PDB entry 1A3T | X-ray diffraction, 2.10 A resolution | chain A

== Chain A ==
Molecule: Staphylococcal nuclease
From: Staphylococcus aureus
Notes: EC 3.1.31.1
UniProt: P00644 (NUC_STAAU); residues 1-149 here correspond to UniProt positions 83-231 (UniProt number = residue number + 82)
Chain sequence (149 residues; each row starts with the number of its first residue):
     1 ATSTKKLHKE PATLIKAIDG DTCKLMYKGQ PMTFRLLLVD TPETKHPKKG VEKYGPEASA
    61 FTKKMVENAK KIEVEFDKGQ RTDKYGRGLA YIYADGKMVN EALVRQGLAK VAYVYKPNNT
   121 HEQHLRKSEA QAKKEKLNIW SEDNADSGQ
Disordered / not traced: 1-6, 142-149
Modified positions: Cys-23 (s,s-(2-fluoroethyl)thiocysteine; EFC)
Sequence notes: engineered mutation Cys-23 (Val105 in P00644)
Metal / ion sites: Ca2+: Asp-21, Asp-40, Thr-41 (together with thymidine-3',5'-diphosphate)
Small-molecule neighbours: thymidine-3',5'-diphosphate (THP): Asp-21, Thr-22, Arg-35, Leu-36, Leu-37, Asp-40, Asp-83, Lys-84, Tyr-85, Arg-87, Leu-89, Tyr-113, Tyr-115
UniProt features mapped onto this chain:
  - active site: Arg-35, Glu-43, Arg-87
  - binding site (Ca(2+)): Asp-21, Asp-40, Thr-41

== Overview ==
Ligands of chain A: thymidine-3',5'-diphosphate. The Ca2+ site is built by Asp-21, Asp-40 and Thr-41. From
UniProt: 3 active-site residues and 3 Ca2+-binding residues.
Chain A is Staphylococcal nuclease (Staphylococcus aureus); the structure, Staphylococcal nuclease, V23C
variant, complex with 2-fluoroethane thiol and 3',5'-thymidine diphosphate, was determined by X-ray
diffraction (same publication as 1A3U and 1A3V).
